6PUY - chains A and E of the 6 polymer chains in the assembly; structure by electron microscopy, 2.80 A resolution.

[Chain A]
Name: Chimeric Sso7d and HIV-1 integrase
Source organism: Saccharolobus solfataricus (strain ATCC 35092 / DSM 1617 / JCM 11322 / P2)
UniProtKB: chimeric construct of P39476, Q76353: residues -74 to -11 from P39476 (DN7D_SACS2) positions 1-64 (UniProt number = residue number + 75); residues 1-288 from Q76353 positions 1-288 (same numbers)
Sequence (383 residues; numbered -94 to 288; the number before each row is that of its first residue; numbers below 1 keep their minus sign (Met-94 is residue -94)):
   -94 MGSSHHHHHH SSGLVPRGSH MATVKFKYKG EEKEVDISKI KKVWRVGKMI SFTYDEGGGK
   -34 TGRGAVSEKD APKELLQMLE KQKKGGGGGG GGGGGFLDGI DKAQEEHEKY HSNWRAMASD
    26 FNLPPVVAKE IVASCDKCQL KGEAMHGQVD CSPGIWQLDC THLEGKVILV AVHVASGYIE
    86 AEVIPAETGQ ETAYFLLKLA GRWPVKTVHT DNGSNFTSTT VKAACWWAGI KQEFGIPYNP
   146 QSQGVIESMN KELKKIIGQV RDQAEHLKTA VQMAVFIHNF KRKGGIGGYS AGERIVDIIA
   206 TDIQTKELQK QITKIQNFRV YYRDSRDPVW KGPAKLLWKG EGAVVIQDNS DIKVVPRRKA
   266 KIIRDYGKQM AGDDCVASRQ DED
Unresolved in the structure: -94 to 0, 229-235, 269-288
Construct notes: expression tag (-94 to -75); linker (-10 to 0)
Bound ions: Zn2+: His12, His16, Cys40, Cys43; Mg2+ site 1: Asp64, Asp116 (together with OZ1); Mg2+ site 2: Asp64, Glu152 (together with OZ1)
Residues lining bound ligands:
  - OZ1: Asp64, Cys65, Asp116, Asn117, Gly118, Pro142, Tyr143, Pro145, Gln146, Glu152, Asn155
  - OZ1 (4-amino-N-[(2,4-difluorophenyl)methyl]-1-hydroxy-6-(6-hydroxyhexyl)-2-oxo-1,2-dihydro-1,8-naphthyridine-3-carboxamide): Asp64, Cys65, Asp116, Asn117, Gly118, Pro142, Tyr143, Pro145, Gln146, Glu152
Curated features (UniProtKB/Swiss-Prot):
  - modified residue (N6-methyllysine): Lys-70, Lys-68, Lys-14, Lys-12, Lys-11
What the authors report for this chain:
  - binding site for OZ1: Asn117, Tyr143
  - binding site for viral DNA transferred strand: His67

[Chain E]
Molecule: viral DNA non-transferred strand
Sequence (27 nucleotides; each row starts with the number of its first residue):
    15 ACTGCTAGAG ATTTTCCCGC CCACGCT
Unresolved in the structure: 34-41

[How chain A and chain E interact]
Residue-residue contacts (28):
  His51(A) with DG18(E), salt bridge to the phosphate
  Gly52(A) with DT17(E), hydrogen bond to the phosphate; DG18(E), hydrogen bond to the phosphate
  Gln53(A) with DT17(E), hydrogen bond to the base; DC19(E), phosphate contact
  Val54(A) with DG18(E), phosphate contact; DC19(E), hydrogen bond to the phosphate
  His114(A) with DT17(E), salt bridge to the phosphate
  Gly140(A) with DT17(E), phosphate contact
  Ile141(A) with DC16(E), phosphate contact; DT17(E), hydrogen bond to the phosphate
  Asn144(A) with DG18(E), hydrogen bond to the phosphate
  Gln146(A) with DG18(E), sugar contact
  Ser147(A) with DT17(E), hydrogen bond to the phosphate
  Gly149(A) with DG18(E), hydrogen bond to the base; DC19(E), sugar contact
  Val150(A) with DC19(E), sugar contact; DT20(E), phosphate contact
  Glu152(A) with DG18(E), base contact
  Ser153(A) with DG18(E), base contact; DC19(E), hydrogen bond to the base; DT20(E), hydrogen bond to the sugar
  Met154(A) with DT20(E), sugar contact; DA21(E), phosphate contact
  Lys156(A) with DT20(E), hydrogen bond to the base
  Glu157(A) with DA21(E), sugar contact
  His183(A) with DA21(E), phosphate contact
  Arg187(A) with DG22(E), salt bridge to the phosphate
Also at the interface, not in a pair above, chain A (22 interface residues in all): Asp55, Val79, Glu138

[Overview]
22 residues of chain A face 7 of chain E across their interface, with 11 hydrogen bonds and 3 salt bridges.
Among the polar pairs are Gln53(A)-DT17(E), Gly149(A)-DG18(E) and Ser153(A)-DC19(E). From the paper: a binding
site for OZ1 at Asn117(A) and Tyr143(A); a binding site for viral DNA transferred strand at His67(A).
Here chain A is Chimeric Sso7d and HIV-1 integrase (Saccharolobus solfataricus (strain ATCC 35092 / DSM 1617 /
JCM 11322 / P2)) and chain E is viral DNA non-transferred strand. Entry 6PUY (Structure of HIV cleaved
synaptic complex (CSC) intasome bound with magnesium and INSTI XZ426 (compound 4d)) was determined by electron
microscopy together with 6PUT, 6PUW, 6PUZ and 6V3K from the same study.
